4HAX - chains C and A of the 3 polymer chains in the assembly; structure by X-ray diffraction, 2.28 A resolution.

# Chain C
Name: Exportin-1
Source organism: Saccharomyces cerevisiae
Reference sequence: P30822 (XPO1_YEAST); numbering as in UniProt; present here: 1-376, 414-1058
Chain sequence (1023 residues; each row starts with the number of its first residue; note: 37 numbers in that range are skipped by the numbering (no residue carries them; nothing is unmodelled there); numbers below 1 keep their minus sign (Gly-1 is residue -1)):
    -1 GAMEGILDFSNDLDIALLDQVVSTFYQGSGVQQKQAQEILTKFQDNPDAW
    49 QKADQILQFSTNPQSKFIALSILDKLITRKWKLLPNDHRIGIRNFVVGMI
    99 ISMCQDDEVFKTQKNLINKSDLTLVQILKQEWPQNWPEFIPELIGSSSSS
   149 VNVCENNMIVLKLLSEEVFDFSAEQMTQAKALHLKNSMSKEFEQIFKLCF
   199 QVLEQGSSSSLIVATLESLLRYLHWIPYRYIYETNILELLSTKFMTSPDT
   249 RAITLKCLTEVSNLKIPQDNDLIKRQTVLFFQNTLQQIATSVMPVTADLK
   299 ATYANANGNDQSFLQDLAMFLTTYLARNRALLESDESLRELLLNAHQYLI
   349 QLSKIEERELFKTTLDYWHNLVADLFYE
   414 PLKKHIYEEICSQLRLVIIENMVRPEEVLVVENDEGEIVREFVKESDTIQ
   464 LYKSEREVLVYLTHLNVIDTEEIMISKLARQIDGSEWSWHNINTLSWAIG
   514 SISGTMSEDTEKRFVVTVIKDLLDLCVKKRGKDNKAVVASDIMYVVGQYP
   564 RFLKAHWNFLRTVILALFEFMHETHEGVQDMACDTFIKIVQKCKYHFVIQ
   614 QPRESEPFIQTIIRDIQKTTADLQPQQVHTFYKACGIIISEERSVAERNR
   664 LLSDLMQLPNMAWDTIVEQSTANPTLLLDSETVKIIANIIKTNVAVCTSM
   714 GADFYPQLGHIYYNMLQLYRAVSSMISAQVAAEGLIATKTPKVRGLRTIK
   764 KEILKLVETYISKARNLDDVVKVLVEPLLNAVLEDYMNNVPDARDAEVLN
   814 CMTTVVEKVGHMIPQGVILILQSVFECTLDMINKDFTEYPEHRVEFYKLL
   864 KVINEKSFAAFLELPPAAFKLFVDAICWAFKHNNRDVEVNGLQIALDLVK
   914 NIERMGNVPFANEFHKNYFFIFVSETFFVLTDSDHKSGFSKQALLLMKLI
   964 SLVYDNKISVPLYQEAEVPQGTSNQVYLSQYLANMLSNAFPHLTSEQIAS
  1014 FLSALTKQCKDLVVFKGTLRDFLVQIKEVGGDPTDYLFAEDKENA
Unresolved in the structure: 1053-1058
Glycans and other covalent adducts: Ratjadone A, bound form (RJA) linked to Cys539
Construct notes: expression tag (-1 to 0); engineered mutation Cys539 (Thr in P30822), Ala579 (Lys in P30822), Cys1022 (Tyr in P30822)
Residues lining bound ligands: Ratjadone A, bound form (RJA): Ile532, Lys533, Leu536, Val540, Lys548, Ile555, Met556, Phe565, His569, Asn571, Phe572, Thr575, Val576, Ala579, Phe583
What the authors report for this chain:
  - binding site for Ratjadone A, bound form: Cys539
  - mutagenesis - K579A: unchanged catalytic activity on Ratjadone A, bound form
  - catalytic residues: Arg543, Lys548 (proposed by the authors, not directly observed)

# Chain A
Name: GTP-binding nuclear protein Ran
Source organism: Homo sapiens
Reference sequence: P62826 (RAN_HUMAN); residue numbers follow UniProt; this construct covers 1-216
Chain sequence (216 residues; row label = number of the first residue in the row):
     1 MAAQGEPQVQFKLVLVGDGGTGKTTFVKRHLTGEFEKKYVATLGVEVHPL
    51 VFHTNRGPIKFNVWDTAGQEKFGGLRDGYYIQAQCAIIMFDVTSRVTYKN
   101 VPNWHRDLVRVCENIPIVLCGNKVDIKDRKVKAKSIVFHRKKNLQYYDIS
   151 AKSNYNFEKPFLWLARKLIGDPNLEFVAMPALAPPEVVMDPALAAQYEHD
   201 LEVAQTTALPDEDDDL
Unresolved in the structure: 1-7, 187-195
Bound ions: Mg2+: Thr24, Thr42 (together with GMP-PNP)
Residues lining bound ligands: GMP-PNP (GNP; phosphoaminophosphonic acid-guanylate ester): Gly17, Asp18, Gly19, Gly20, Thr21, Gly22, Lys23, Thr24, Thr25, Phe35, Glu36, Lys37, Lys38, Tyr39, Val40, Ala41, Thr42, Thr66, Ala67, Gly68, Gln69, Asn122, Lys123, Asp125, Ile126, Ser150, Ala151, Lys152
UniProt features mapped onto this chain:
  - region: Lys37 to Val45 (Switch-I), Gly68 to Gln84 (Switch-II), Asp211 to Leu216 (Interaction with RANBP1)
  - binding site (GTP): Asp18 to Thr25, Glu36 to Thr42, Gly68, Asn122 to Asp125, Ser150 to Lys152
  - site: Gln69 (Essential for GTP hydrolysis)
  - modified residue: Ala2 (N-acetylalanine), Thr24 (Phosphothreonine), Lys37 (N6-acetyllysine), Lys60 (N6-acetyllysine), Lys71 (N6-acetyllysine), Lys99 (N6-acetyllysine), Lys134 (N6-acetyllysine), Lys159 (N6-acetyllysine)
  - cross-link (Glycyl lysine isopeptide (Lys-Gly)): Lys71 (interchain with G-Cter in SUMO2), Lys152 (interchain with G-Cter in SUMO2)

# Interface between chain C and chain A
Contacting residue pairs - 61 pairs, chain C then chain A:
  Phe23(C) - Trp64(A)  hydrophobic
  Phe23(C) - Leu75(A)  hydrophobic
  Phe23(C) - Tyr79(A)  hydrophobic
  Tyr24(C) - Gly78(A)  hydrogen bond (side chain-backbone)
  Tyr24(C) - Ile81(A)
  Gln25(C) - Gln82(A)  hydrogen bond
  Gln31(C) - Val47(A)
  Gln31(C) - Trp64(A)
  Gln35(C) - Val45(A)
  Gln35(C) - Tyr79(A)  hydrogen bond
  Gln42(C) - Gly74(A)  hydrogen bond (side chain-backbone)
  Gln42(C) - Leu75(A)
  Gln62(C) - Ile81(A)
  Gln62(C) - Gln82(A)
  Phe65(C) - Asp77(A)
  Phe65(C) - Gly78(A)
  Phe65(C) - Ile81(A)  hydrophobic
  Phe65(C) - Val111(A)  hydrophobic
  Ser69(C) - Arg76(A)
  Asp72(C) - Arg76(A)  salt bridge
  Asn113(C) - Val111(A)
  Asn116(C) - Glu113(A)  hydrogen bond
  Lys117(C) - Asp77(A)  salt bridge
  Leu120(C) - Arg110(A)
  Leu161(C) - Arg110(A)
  Glu164(C) - Arg110(A)  salt bridge
  Glu165(C) - Arg110(A)  salt bridge
  Phe169(C) - Arg106(A)
  Glu172(C) - Lys99(A)  salt bridge
  Glu172(C) - Asn100(A)
  Glu172(C) - Asn103(A)  hydrogen bond
  Gln173(C) - Arg106(A)
  Lys254(C) - Lys141(A)
  Lys254(C) - Asn143(A)
  Glu258(C) - Lys141(A)  salt bridge
  Ala302(C) - Pro172(A)
  Gln309(C) - Lys167(A)
  Ser310(C) - Asn143(A)
  Gln313(C) - Asn143(A)  hydrogen bond
  Asp314(C) - Asn143(A)  hydrogen bond
  Met317(C) - Arg140(A)
  Met317(C) - Lys141(A)
  Glu355(C) - Gln145(A)  hydrogen bond
  Glu357(C) - His139(A)  salt bridge
  Glu357(C) - Gln145(A)
  Glu357(C) - Tyr146(A)
  Lys360(C) - Arg140(A)
  Thr361(C) - Arg140(A)  hydrogen bond
  Asp364(C) - Arg140(A)  salt bridge
  Lys457(C) - Tyr155(A)
  Glu458(C) - Tyr155(A)  hydrogen bond
  Ser459(C) - Tyr155(A)  hydrogen bond (backbone-side chain)
  Asp460(C) - Asp148(A)
  Asp460(C) - Tyr155(A)  hydrogen bond
  Asp460(C) - Asn156(A)  hydrogen bond
  Gln463(C) - Ala133(A)
  Gln463(C) - Lys134(A)
  Ile749(C) - Thr206(A)
  Lys752(C) - Ala208(A)
  Arg757(C) - Glu212(A)
  Asp947(C) - Lys71(A)  salt bridge
Other interface residues (no listed pair), chain C (50 interface residues in all): Leu38, Thr39, Lys73, Thr257, Asn261, Asn303, Val456, Arg898
Other interface residues (no listed pair), chain A (43 interface residues in all): Lys12, Leu43, Gly44, Gln69, Pro102, Val124, Lys130, Asp213

# Summary
50 residues of chain C and 43 residues of chain A are in contact; the contacts include 14 hydrogen bonds and 9
salt bridges. Polar contacts include Asp72(C)-Arg76(A), Lys117(C)-Asp77(A) and Glu164(C)-Arg110(A). Ligands of
chain A: GMP-PNP. The paper reports catalytic residues Arg543(C) and Lys548(C); K579A of chain C leaves
catalytic activity on Ratjadone A, bound form unchanged.
Chain C is Exportin-1 (Saccharomyces cerevisiae) and chain A is GTP-binding nuclear protein Ran (Homo
sapiens); the structure, Crystal structure of CRM1 inhibitor Ratjadone A in complex with
CRM1(K579A)-Ran-RanBP1, was determined by X-ray diffraction (same publication as 4HAU, 4HAV, 4HAW, 4HAY, 4HAZ,
4HB2, 4HB3 and 4HB4).
